PDB entry 4LHH | X-ray diffraction, 1.73 A resolution | chain A

== Chain A ==
Molecule: Endothiapepsin
Organism: Cryphonectria parasitica
Notes: EC 3.4.23.22
Reference sequence: P11838 (CARP_CRYPA); residues 1-330 here correspond to UniProt positions 90-419 (UniProt number = residue number + 89)
Sequence (330 residues; each row starts with the number of its first residue):
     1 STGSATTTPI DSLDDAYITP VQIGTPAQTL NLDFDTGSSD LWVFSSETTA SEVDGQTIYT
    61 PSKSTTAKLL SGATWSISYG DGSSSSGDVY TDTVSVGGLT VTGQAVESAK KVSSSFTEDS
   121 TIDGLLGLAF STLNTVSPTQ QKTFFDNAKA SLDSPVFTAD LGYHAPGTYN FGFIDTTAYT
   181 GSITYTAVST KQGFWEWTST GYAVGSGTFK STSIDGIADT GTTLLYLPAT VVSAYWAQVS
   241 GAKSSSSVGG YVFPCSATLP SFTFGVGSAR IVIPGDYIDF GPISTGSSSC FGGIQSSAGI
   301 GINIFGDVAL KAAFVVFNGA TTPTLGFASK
Disulfide bonds: C255-C290
Ligand contacts: 1TZ ((2S)-2-azanyl-3-(3H-indol-3-yl)-N-[(E)-(2,4,6-trimethylphenyl)methylideneamino]propanamide): D33, D35, G37, Y79, G80, D81, S83, F116, D119, I122, L125, D219, G221, T222, Y226, I300, I304
UniProt features mapped onto this chain:
  - active site: D35, S199

== In short ==
Bound to chain A: compound 1TZ. UniProt lists active-site residues D35 and S199.
Chain A is Endothiapepsin (Cryphonectria parasitica); the structure, Endothiapepsin in complex with 2mM
acylhydrazone inhibitor, was determined by X-ray diffraction, deposited together with 4KUP and 4LBT.
